PDB entry 2GCL | X-ray diffraction, 2.21 A resolution | chain A

[Chain A]
Protein: Hypothetical 63.0 kDa protein in DAK1-ORC1 intergenic region
From: Saccharomyces cerevisiae
Notes: fragment: Middle domain
Reference sequence: Q04636 (YMG9_YEAST); residue numbers follow UniProt; this construct covers 220-478
Sequence (261 residues; row label = number of the first residue in the row):
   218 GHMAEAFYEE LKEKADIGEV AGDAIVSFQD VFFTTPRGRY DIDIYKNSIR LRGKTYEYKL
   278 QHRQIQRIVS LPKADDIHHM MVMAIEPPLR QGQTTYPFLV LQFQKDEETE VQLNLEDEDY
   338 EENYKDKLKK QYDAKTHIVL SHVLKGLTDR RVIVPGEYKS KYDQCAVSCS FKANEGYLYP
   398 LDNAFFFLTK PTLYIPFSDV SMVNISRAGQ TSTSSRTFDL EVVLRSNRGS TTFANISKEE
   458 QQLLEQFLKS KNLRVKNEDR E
Disordered / not traced: 218-236, 425-432, 475-478
Construct notes: cloning artifact (218-219); modified residue (220, 419); engineered mutation Mse-297 (Leu in Q04636), Mse-298 (Leu in Q04636), Mse-300 (Leu in Q04636)
Modified residues: Mse-220 (selenomethionine); Mse-297, Mse-298, Mse-300, Mse-419 (selenomethionine; parent Met)
Swiss-Prot annotation at these positions:
  - mutagenesis: Gln-308 (Q308A/D: No effect; Q308K: Confers sensitivity to HU indicating a disturbed activity in DNA replication; confers a SPT- phenotype indicating a disturbed activity in transcription ...), Thr-311 (T311A: No change of sensitivity to HU; confers a SPT- phenotype indicating a disturbed activity in transcription), Mse-419 (M419K: In pob3-1; causes severe defects in rate of growth; when associated with R-78 and T-489)
What the authors report for this chain:
  - contacts within the chain: Pro-253/Gln-308, Tyr-257/Gln-308 (hydrogen bond), Gln-308/Thr-311 (backbone contact)
  - mutagenesis - Q308K, Q308R: decreased growth
  - mutagenesis - Q308K: unchanged expression
  - mutagenesis - T252A/R254A/R256A/D258A, K271E/T272A/Y273A, Q308A, Q308D, Q308DEL/Q310DEL: unchanged growth in response to HU
  - mutagenesis - Q308K/T311A: increased growth in response to HU
  - mutagenesis - Q308K, Q308R: decreased binding to RPA
  - mutagenesis - Q308K: unchanged stability
  - mutagenesis - Q308K: unchanged binding to Spt16

[Overview]
UniProt lists 3 mutagenesis sites. From the paper: Q308K and Q308R reduce growth; contacts within the chain
involving Pro-253, Gln-308 and Tyr-257 among others; 8 substitutions were tested in all.
Chain A is Hypothetical 63.0 kDa protein in DAK1-ORC1 intergenic region (Saccharomyces cerevisiae); the
structure, Structure of the Pob3 Middle domain, was determined by X-ray diffraction, deposited together with
2GCJ.
